Entry 4D0F (X-ray diffraction, 2.80 A resolution); this record covers chain A.

[Chain A]
Protein: Neurogenic locus notch homolog protein 1
From: Homo sapiens
Notes: fragment: egf 11-13
Reference sequence: P46531 (NOTC1_HUMAN); residues 411-526 here = UniProt positions 411-526
Chain sequence (135 residues; row label = number of the first residue in the row):
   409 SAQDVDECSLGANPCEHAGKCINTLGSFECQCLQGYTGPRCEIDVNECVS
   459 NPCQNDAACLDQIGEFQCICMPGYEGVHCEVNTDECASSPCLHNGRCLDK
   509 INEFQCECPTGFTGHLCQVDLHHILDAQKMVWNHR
Disordered / not traced: 409, 535-543
Sequence notes: expression tag (409-410, 527-543); engineered mutation A466 (Thr in P46531)
UniProt features mapped onto this chain:
  - region (Interaction with DLL4): A420, N421, R448 to D452
  - binding site (Ca(2+)): T432, S435, D452, V453, E455, D469, Q470, N490, T491, E493, D507, K508
  - site: D469 (Interaction with DLL4)
  - glycosylation (O-linked (Glc...) serine): S435, S458, S496
  - natural variant: C429 (C429R: In AOS5)
Disulfide bonds: C416-C429, C423-C438, C440-C449, C456-C467, C461-C476, C478-C487, C494-C505, C499-C514, C516-C525
Metal / ion sites: Ca2+ site 1: V413, E415, N431, T432, S435; Ca2+ site 2: D452, V453, E455, D469, Q470; Ca2+ site 3: N490, T491, E493, D507, K508
What the authors report for this chain:
  - mutagenesis - T466A: decreased binding to Jagged1

[Overview]
V413, E415, N431, T432 and S435 form the Ca2+ site 1. D452, V453, E455, D469 and Q470 coordinate Ca2+ site 2.
From UniProt: 12 Ca2+-binding residues. From the paper: T466A reduces binding to Jagged1.
Chain A is Neurogenic locus notch homolog protein 1 (Homo sapiens); the structure, Human Notch1 EGF domains
11-13 mutant T466A, was determined by X-ray diffraction together with 4CUD, 4CUE, 4D0E and 4CUF from the same
study.
